Entry 7U4L (X-ray diffraction, 2.25 A resolution); this record covers chain A.

[Chain A]
Molecule: Phospholipid hydroperoxide glutathione peroxidase
Organism: Homo sapiens
Notes: EC 1.11.1.12
UniProtKB: P36969 (GPX4_HUMAN); residues 3-170 here correspond to UniProt positions 30-197 (UniProt number = residue number + 27)
Chain sequence (192 residues; numbered -21 to 170; the number before each row is that of its first residue; numbers below 1 keep their minus sign (Met-21 is residue -21)):
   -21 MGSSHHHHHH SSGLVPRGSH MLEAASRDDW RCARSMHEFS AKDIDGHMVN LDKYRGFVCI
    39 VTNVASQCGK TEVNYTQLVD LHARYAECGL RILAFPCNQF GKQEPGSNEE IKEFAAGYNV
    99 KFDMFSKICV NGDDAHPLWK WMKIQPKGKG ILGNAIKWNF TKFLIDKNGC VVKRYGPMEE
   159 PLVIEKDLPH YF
Unresolved in the structure: -21 to 5
Differences from the reference sequence: initiating methionine (-21); expression tag (-20 to 2); engineered mutation Cys46 (Sec73 in P36969)
Glycans and other covalent adducts: thiophene-2-carbaldehyde (LW1) linked to Cys10, Cys66
Residues lining bound ligands: thiophene-2-carbaldehyde (LW1): Arg62, Tyr63, Ala64, Glu65
From the paper describing this entry:
  - binding site for thiophene-2-carbaldehyde: Tyr63, Cys66
  - conformationally variable residues (loop rearrangement): Leu166 to Phe170
  - mutagenesis - C66S: decreased growth in response to RSL3 and ML162
  - mutagenesis - U46C/C66S: abolished binding to RSL3
  - catalytic residues: Cys46 (citing earlier work)

[Summary]
Thiophene-2-carbaldehyde is covalently linked to Cys10 and Cys66. From the paper: the catalytic residue Cys46;
C66S reduces growth in response to RSL3 and ML162.
Chain A is Phospholipid hydroperoxide glutathione peroxidase (Homo sapiens); the structure, Crystal structure
of human GPX4-U46C in complex with MAC-5576, was determined by X-ray diffraction (same publication as 7U4I,
7U4J, 7U4K, 7U4M and 7U4N).
